2UWE - chains C and E of the 5 polymer chains in the assembly; structure by X-ray diffraction, 2.40 A resolution.

# Chain C
Molecule: Uncharacterized protein C15ORF24
Reference sequence: Q9NPA0 (CO024_HUMAN); residues 1-9 here correspond to UniProt positions 4-12 (UniProt number = residue number + 3)
Amino-acid sequence (9 residues; each row starts with the number of its first residue):
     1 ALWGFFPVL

# Chain E
Molecule: Ahiii TCR alpha chain
From: Mus musculus
Amino-acid sequence (194 residues; each row starts with the number of its first residue; note: 5 numbers in that range are skipped by the numbering (no residue carries them; nothing is unmodelled there); numbering starts at 0):
     0 MDSVTQTEGLVTLTEGLPVMLNCTYQSTYSPFLFWYVQHLNEAPKLLLKS
    50 FTDNKRPEHQ
    61 GFHATLHKSSSSFHLQKSSAQLSDSALYYCALF
    96 LASSSFSKLVFGQGTSLSVVPNIQNPEPAVYQLK
   132 DPRSQDSTLCLFTDFDSQINVPKTMESGTFITDKTVLDMKAMDSKSNGAI
   182 AWSNQTSFTCQDIFKET
Cystine bridges: C22-C90, C141-C191
From the paper describing this entry:
  - conformationally variable residues (side-chain flip): S99

# Interface between chain C and chain E
Contacting residue pairs (12):
  L2(C) - S98(E)
  W3(C) - A97(E)
  W3(C) - S98(E)
  G4(C) - A97(E)  hydrogen bond (backbone-backbone)
  G4(C) - S98(E)  hydrogen bond (backbone-backbone)
  G4(C) - S100(E)
  G4(C) - F101(E)
  G4(C) - S102(E)  hydrogen bond (backbone-side chain)
  F5(C) - F93(E)  hydrophobic
  F5(C) - A97(E)  hydrogen bond (backbone-backbone)
  F5(C) - S102(E)
  F6(C) - F101(E)  hydrophobic
Also at the interface, not in a pair above, chain E (7 interface residues in all): S99

# In short
5 residues of chain C face 7 of chain E across their interface; the contacts include 4 hydrogen bonds. Among
the polar pairs are G4(C)-S102(E), G4(C)-A97(E) and G4(C)-S98(E). From the paper: conformational variability
at S99(E).
Here chain C is Uncharacterized protein C15ORF24 and chain E is Ahiii TCR alpha chain (Mus musculus). Entry
2UWE (Large CDR3a loop alteration as a function of MHC mutation) was determined by X-ray diffraction,
deposited together with 2J8U and 2JCC.
